Entry 8EEW (electron microscopy, 5.48 A resolution (low resolution: residue-level contacts below are approximate; hydrogen-bond / salt-bridge calls are withheld)); this record covers chains A and B.

Chain A (and B):
Molecule: Dynamin-like 120 kDa protein, form S1
Organism: Homo sapiens
Notes: chain B of this document is another copy of the same molecule, construct and numbering; everything in this record applies to it too
UniProtKB: O60313 (OPA1_HUMAN); residue numbers follow UniProt; this construct covers 195-960
Chain sequence (766 residues; each row starts with the number of its first residue):
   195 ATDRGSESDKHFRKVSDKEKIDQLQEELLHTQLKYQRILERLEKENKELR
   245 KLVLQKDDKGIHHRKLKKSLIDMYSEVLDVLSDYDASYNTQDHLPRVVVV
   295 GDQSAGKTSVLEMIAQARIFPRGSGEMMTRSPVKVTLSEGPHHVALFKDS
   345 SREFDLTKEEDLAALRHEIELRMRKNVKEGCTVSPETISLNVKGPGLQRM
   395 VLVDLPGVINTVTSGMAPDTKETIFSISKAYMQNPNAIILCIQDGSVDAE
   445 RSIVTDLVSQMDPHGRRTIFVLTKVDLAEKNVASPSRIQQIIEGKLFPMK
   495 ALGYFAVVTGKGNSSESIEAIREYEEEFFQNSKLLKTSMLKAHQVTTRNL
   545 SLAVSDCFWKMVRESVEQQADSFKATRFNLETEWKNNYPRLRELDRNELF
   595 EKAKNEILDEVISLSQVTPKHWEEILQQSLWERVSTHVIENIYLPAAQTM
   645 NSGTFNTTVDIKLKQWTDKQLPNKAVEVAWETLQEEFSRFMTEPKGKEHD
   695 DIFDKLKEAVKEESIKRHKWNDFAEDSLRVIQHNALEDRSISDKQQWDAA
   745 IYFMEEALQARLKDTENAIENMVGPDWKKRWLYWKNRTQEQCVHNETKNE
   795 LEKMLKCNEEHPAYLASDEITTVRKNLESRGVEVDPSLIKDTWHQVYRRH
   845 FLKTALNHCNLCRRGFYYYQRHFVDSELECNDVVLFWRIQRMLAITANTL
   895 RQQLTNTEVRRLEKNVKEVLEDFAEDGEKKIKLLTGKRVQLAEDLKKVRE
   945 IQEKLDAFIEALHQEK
Curated features (UniProtKB/Swiss-Prot):
  - region: Gly295 to Thr302 (G1 motif), Met321 to Arg324 (G2 motif), Asp398 to Gly401 (G3 motif), Thr467 to Asp470 (G4 motif), Val501 to Gly504 (G5 motif)
  - binding site (GTP): Ser298, Gly300, Lys301, Thr302, Ser303, Gly317, Lys468, Asp470, Thr503, Gly506, Asn507
  - binding site (Mg(2+)): Thr302, Thr323, Asp398
  - modified residue: Lys228 (N6-acetyllysine)
  - natural variant: Glu270 (E270K: In OPA1), Leu272 (L272P: In OPA1), Asp273 (D273A: In OPA1), Arg290 (R290Q: In OPA1; R290W: In OPA1), Val293 to Val294 (deletion: In OPA1), Gly300 (G300E: In OPA1), Gln310 (Q310R: In OPA1), Arg324 to Pro326 (deletion: In OPA1), Thr330 (T330S: In OPA1), Ala357 (A357T: In DOA+ and OPA1), Val377 (V377I: In OPA1), Ile382 (I382M: In OPA1 and BEHRS), 41 further natural variant entries in UniProt
  - mutagenesis: Glu213 (E213A: In interface mutant 9; strongly decreased ability to mediate mitochondrial fusion; when associated with A-217, A-557 and A-565), Gln217 (Q217A: In interface mutant 9; strongly decreased ability to mediate mitochondrial fusion; when associated with A-213, A-557 and A-565), Arg235 (R235A: In interface mutant 8; strongly decreased ability to mediate mitochondrial fusion), Leu243 (L243A: In mutant control 1; does not affect ability to mediate mitochondrial fusion), Leu248 (L248A: In mutant control 2; does not affect ability to mediate mitochondrial fusion), Gln297 (Q297E: Abolished GTPase activity without affecting the ability to bind membranes), Ser298 (S298A: Abolished GTPase activity without affecting the ability to bind membranes), Lys301 (K301A: Abolished GTPase activity), Thr302 (T302A: Abolished GTPase activity; T302N: Abolished GTPase activity without affecting the ability to bind membranes), Arg316 (R316A: Strongly decreased GTPase activity), Glu320 (E320A: Decreased GTPase activity), Met321 (M321A: Strongly decreased GTPase activity), 39 further mutagenesis entries in UniProt
Disulfide bonds: Cys856-Cys874
Small-molecule neighbours:
  - tetrafluoroaluminate (ALF): Asp296, Gln297, Gly300, Lys301, Thr302, Met321, Met322, Thr323, Pro400, Gly401
  - GDP (guanosine-5'-diphosphate): Gln297, Gly300, Lys301, Thr302, Ser303, Glu306, Arg316, Gly317, Ser318, Met322, Lys468, Asp470, Val502, Thr503, Gly504, Lys505, Gly506, Asn507, Ser508
From the paper describing this entry:
  - self-association interface (contacts with another copy of this molecule); pairs are residue here / residue on that copy: Lys614-Asp835, His615-Asp835, Glu626-Arg755, Arg627-Glu671, Asn635-Glu679, Lys663-Glu706, Lys668-Glu675, Lys668-Glu671, Glu675-Gln664, Arg683-Glu634, Glu702-Gln659, Tyr808-Lys689

How chain A and chain B interact:
Residue-residue contacts - 34 pairs, chain A then chain B:
  Lys614(A) with Asp835(B)
  His615(A) with Asp835(B)
  Glu626(A) with Thr630(B); Arg755(B)
  Arg627(A) with Arg627(B); Glu671(B)
  Thr630(A) with Glu626(B); Arg627(B)
  Asn635(A) with Glu679(B)
  Gln642(A) with Lys689(B)
  Gln659(A) with Glu702(B)
  Lys663(A) with Glu706(B)
  Gln664(A) with Glu675(B)
  Lys668(A) with Glu671(B); Glu675(B)
  Glu671(A) with Lys668(B)
  Glu675(A) with Gln664(B)
  Glu679(A) with Asn635(B)
  Arg683(A) with Glu634(B)
  Lys689(A) with Tyr808(B)
  Gly690(A) with Pro806(B); Tyr808(B)
  Glu706(A) with Lys663(B)
  Glu750(A) with Asn761(B)
  Asn761(A) with Glu750(B)
  Pro806(A) with Lys689(B); Gly690(B); Lys691(B)
  Ala807(A) with Lys689(B)
  Tyr808(A) with Pro688(B); Lys689(B); Gly690(B)
  Asp835(A) with Lys614(B)
  Gln839(A) with Glu618(B)
Other interface residues (no listed pair), chain A (28 interface residues in all): Pro639, Pro688, Lys691
Other interface residues (no listed pair), chain B (27 interface residues in all): Arg683, His838

Overview:
28 residues of chain A and 27 residues of chain B are in contact. Chain A binds GDP and tetrafluoroaluminate.
From UniProt: 11 GTP-binding residues, 3 Mg2+-binding residues and 67 mutagenesis sites on chain A. From the
paper: a self-association interface involving Lys614(A), His615(A) and Glu626(A) among others.
Both chains are Dynamin-like 120 kDa protein, form S1 (Homo sapiens). Entry 8EEW (CryoEM of the soluble OPA1
dimer from the GDP-AlFx bound helical assembly on a lipid membrane) was determined by electron microscopy
(same publication as 8EF7, 8EFF, 8EFR, 8EFS and 8EFT).
